5VIT - chains C and E of the 4 polymer chains in the assembly; structure by X-ray diffraction, 2.20 A resolution.

# Chain C
Protein: MdcC
Organism: Pseudomonas fluorescens (strain ATCC BAA-477 / NRRL B-23932 / Pf-5)
UniProt: Q4K4F7 (MDCC_PSEF5); residues 1-99 here = UniProt positions 1-99
Amino-acid sequence (99 residues; row label = number of the first residue in the row):
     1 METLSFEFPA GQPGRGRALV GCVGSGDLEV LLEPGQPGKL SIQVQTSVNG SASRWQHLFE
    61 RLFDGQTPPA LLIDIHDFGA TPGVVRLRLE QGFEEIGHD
Unresolved in the structure: 98-99
Swiss-Prot annotation at these positions:
  - modified residue: Ser25 (O-(phosphoribosyl dephospho-coenzyme A)serine)
What the authors report for this chain:
  - post-translational modification sites: Ser25 (citing earlier work)
  - mutagenesis - R61A, P82A: unchanged binding to MdcA

# Chain E
Protein: MdcE
Organism: Pseudomonas aeruginosa
Notes: EC 2.1.3.10
UniProt: A0A0C6EV56 (A0A0C6EV56_PSEAI); residues 1-268 here = UniProt positions 1-268
Amino-acid sequence (284 residues; row label = number of the first residue in the row; numbers below 1 keep their minus sign (Met-15 is residue -15)):
   -15 MGSSHHHHHH SQDPNSMSQP FASRGLAWFQ ALAGSLAPRP GDPASLRVAD AELDGYPVRF
    45 LAVVPDPDNP FPRARQGEVG LLEGWGLAAA VDEALEADRE APRKRALLAI VDVPSQAYGR
   105 REEALGIHQA LAGAVDAYAR ARLAGHPLIG LLVGKAMSGA FLAHGYQANR LIALHDPGVM
   165 VHAMGKAAAA RITLRSVEEL EALAAKVPPM AYDIDSYASL GLLWRTLPVE TVEVPSTADL
   225 VRVRTCLGEA LADILGGPRD LGGRLGAANR EASARVRRLL REQW
Unresolved in the structure: -15 to 5, 178-184
Differences from the reference sequence: initiating methionine (-15); expression tag (-14 to 0)
What the authors report for this chain:
  - catalytic residues: Gln100, Ser142
  - mutagenesis - Q100E (10-fold), S142A (10-fold): decreased catalytic activity
  - mutagenesis - Y102F: unchanged catalytic activity
  - mutagenesis - Q100E/Y102F: abolished catalytic activity
  - catalytic residues: Tyr102 (proposed by the authors, not directly observed)

# Chain C / chain E interface
Contacting residue pairs (11; chain C residue first):
  Pro9(C) - Arg209(E)
  Ala10(C) - Pro212(E)
  Gly11(C) - Pro212(E)
  Gln12(C) - His159(E)  hydrogen bond
  Gln12(C) - Pro212(E)
  Gly38(C) - Pro212(E)
  Gly65(C) - Leu207(E)
  Gly65(C) - Trp208(E)
  Gln66(C) - Trp208(E)
  Thr67(C) - Arg209(E)
  Thr67(C) - Thr210(E)  hydrogen bond (side chain-backbone)
Interface residues without a listed pair, chain C (10 interface residues in all): Pro37, Asp64

# In short
10 residues of chain C and 6 residues of chain E are in contact, with 2 hydrogen bonds. Polar pairs include
Gln12(C)-His159(E) and Thr67(C)-Thr210(E). From the paper: catalytic residues Gln100(E), Ser142(E) and
Tyr102(E); Q100E and S142A of chain E reduce catalytic activity; 6 substitutions were tested in all.
Here chain C is MdcC (Pseudomonas fluorescens (strain ATCC BAA-477 / NRRL B-23932 / Pf-5)) and chain E is MdcE
(Pseudomonas aeruginosa). Entry 5VIT (Crystal structure of a Pseudomonas malonate decarboxylase
hetero-tetramer in complex with malonate) was determined by X-ray diffraction together with 5VIP and 5VJ1 from
the same study.
